Entry 3FT2 (X-ray diffraction, 1.80 A resolution); this record covers chains A and B of the 3 polymer chains in the assembly.

[Chain A]
Molecule: HLA class I histocompatibility antigen, A-2 alpha chain
From: Homo sapiens
Reference sequence: P01892 (1A02_HUMAN); residues 1-275 here correspond to UniProt positions 25-299 (UniProt number = residue number + 24)
Amino-acid sequence (275 residues; numbered 1 to 275; the number before each row is that of its first residue):
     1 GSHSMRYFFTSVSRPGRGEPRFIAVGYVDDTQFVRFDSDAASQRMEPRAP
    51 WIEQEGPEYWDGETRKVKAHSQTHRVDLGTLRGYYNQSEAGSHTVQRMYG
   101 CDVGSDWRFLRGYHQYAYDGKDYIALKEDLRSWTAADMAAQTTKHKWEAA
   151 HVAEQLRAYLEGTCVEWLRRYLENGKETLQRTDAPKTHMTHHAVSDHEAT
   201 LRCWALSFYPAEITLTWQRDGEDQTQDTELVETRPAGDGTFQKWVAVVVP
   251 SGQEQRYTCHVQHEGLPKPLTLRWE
Disulfide bonds: C101-C164, C203-C259
Differences from the reference sequence: engineered mutation V245 (Ala269 in P01892)

[Chain B]
Molecule: Beta-2-microglobulin
From: Homo sapiens
Reference sequence: P61769 (B2MG_HUMAN); residues 1-99 here correspond to UniProt positions 21-119 (UniProt number = residue number + 20)
Amino-acid sequence (100 residues; row label = number of the first residue in the row; numbering starts at 0):
     0 MIQRTPKIQVYSRHPAENGKSNFLNCYVSGFHPSDIEVDLLKNGERIEKV
    50 EHSDLSFSKDWSFYLLYYTEFTPTEKDEYACRVNHVTLSQPKIVKWDRDM
Disulfide bonds: C25-C80
Differences from the reference sequence: expression tag (0)
Swiss-Prot annotation at these positions:
  - modified residue: Q2 (Pyrrolidone carboxylic acid)
  - glycosylation: I1 (N-linked (Glc) (glycation) isoleucine), K19 (N-linked (Glc) (glycation) lysine), K41 (N-linked (Glc) (glycation) lysine), K48 (N-linked (Glc) (glycation) lysine), K58 (N-linked (Glc) (glycation) lysine), K91 (N-linked (Glc) (glycation) lysine), K94 (N-linked (Glc) (glycation) lysine)

[How chain A and chain B interact]
Pairs across the interface (53):
  F8(A) - S55(B)
  F8(A) - F56(B)
  F9(A) - F56(B)
  T10(A) - F56(B)
  T10(A) - F62(B)
  V12(A) - S33(B)
  I23(A) - L54(B)
  V25(A) - D53(B)
  V25(A) - S55(B)
  Y27(A) - Y63(B)
  Q32(A) - D53(B)
  R35(A) - D53(B)  salt bridge
  R48(A) - D53(B)  salt bridge
  S92(A) - M0(B)
  H93(A) - M0(B)
  Q96(A) - H31(B)  hydrogen bond
  Q96(A) - F56(B)
  Q96(A) - W60(B)  hydrogen bond (side chain-backbone)
  Q96(A) - F62(B)
  R97(A) - F56(B)
  Q115(A) - K58(B)
  Q115(A) - W60(B)
  Y116(A) - W60(B)
  A117(A) - W60(B)  hydrophobic
  D119(A) - M0(B)
  D119(A) - I1(B)
  D119(A) - H31(B)
  G120(A) - I1(B)
  G120(A) - R3(B)  hydrogen bond (backbone-side chain)
  G120(A) - H31(B)
  G120(A) - D59(B)
  G120(A) - W60(B)
  K121(A) - I1(B)
  D122(A) - W60(B)  hydrogen bond
  R202(A) - D98(B)  hydrogen bond (side chain-backbone)
  W204(A) - D98(B)
  W204(A) - M99(B)
  V231(A) - Q8(B)
  E232(A) - Q8(B)  hydrogen bond (backbone-side chain)
  R234(A) - Q8(B)  hydrogen bond
  R234(A) - Y10(B)
  R234(A) - M99(B)  hydrogen bond (side chain-backbone)
  P235(A) - Y10(B)  hydrogen bond (backbone-side chain)
  P235(A) - N24(B)
  P235(A) - Y26(B)
  A236(A) - R12(B)  hydrogen bond (backbone-side chain)
  A236(A) - N24(B)  hydrogen bond (backbone-side chain)
  G237(A) - R12(B)  hydrogen bond (backbone-side chain)
  G237(A) - L65(B)
  Q242(A) - Y10(B)
  Q242(A) - S11(B)  hydrogen bond (side chain-backbone)
  Q242(A) - R12(B)  hydrogen bond (side chain-backbone)
  W244(A) - M99(B)  hydrogen bond (side chain-backbone)
Interface residues without a listed pair, chain A (37 interface residues in all): T94, M98, Y113, L206, T233, D238
Interface residues without a listed pair, chain B (25 interface residues in all): H13, P14

[Summary]
The interface between chain A and chain B involves 37 residues on one side and 25 on the other, with 15
hydrogen bonds and 2 salt bridges. Among the polar pairs are R35(A)-D53(B), R48(A)-D53(B) and Q96(A)-H31(B).
Here chain A is HLA class I histocompatibility antigen, A-2 alpha chain and chain B is Beta-2-microglobulin,
both from Homo sapiens. Entry 3FT2 (Crystal Structure of a citrulline peptide variant of the minor
histocompatibility peptide HA-1 in complex with ...) was determined by X-ray diffraction, deposited together
with 3FT3 and 3FT4.
